PDB entry 1PKO | X-ray diffraction, 1.45 A resolution | chain A

== Chain A ==
Name: Myelin Oligodendrocyte Glycoprotein
From: Rattus norvegicus
Notes: fragment: N-terminal Ig domain
Reference sequence: Q63345 (MOG_RAT); residues 1-125 here correspond to UniProt positions 28-152 (UniProt number = residue number + 27)
Amino-acid sequence (139 residues; numbered -3 to 135; the number before each row is that of its first residue; numbers below 1 keep their minus sign (Met-3 is residue -3)):
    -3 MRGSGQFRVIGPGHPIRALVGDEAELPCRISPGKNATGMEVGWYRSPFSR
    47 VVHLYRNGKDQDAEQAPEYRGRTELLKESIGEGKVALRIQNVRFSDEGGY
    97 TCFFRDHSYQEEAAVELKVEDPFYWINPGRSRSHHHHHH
Unresolved in the structure: -3 to 0, 43-44, 127-135
Differences from the reference sequence: cloning artifact (-3 to 0); modified residue (35); expression tag (126-135)
Modified positions: Mse35 (selenomethionine; parent Met)
Disulfides: Cys24-Cys98
UniProt features mapped onto this chain:
  - glycosylation: Asn31 (N-linked (GlcNAc...) asparagine)
From the paper describing this entry:
  - post-translational modification sites: Asn31 (citing earlier work)

== Summary ==
The paper reports a modification site at Asn31.
Chain A is Myelin Oligodendrocyte Glycoprotein (Rattus norvegicus); the structure, Myelin Oligodendrocyte
Glycoprotein (MOG), was determined by X-ray diffraction.
